8JBR - chain A; structure by X-ray diffraction, 2.50 A resolution.

# Chain A
Protein: McyA protein
From: Microcystis aeruginosa PCC 7806
UniProt: A8YJV7 (A8YJV7_MICA7); residues 1267-2306 here = UniProt positions 1267-2306
Chain sequence (1041 residues; row label = number of the first residue in the row):
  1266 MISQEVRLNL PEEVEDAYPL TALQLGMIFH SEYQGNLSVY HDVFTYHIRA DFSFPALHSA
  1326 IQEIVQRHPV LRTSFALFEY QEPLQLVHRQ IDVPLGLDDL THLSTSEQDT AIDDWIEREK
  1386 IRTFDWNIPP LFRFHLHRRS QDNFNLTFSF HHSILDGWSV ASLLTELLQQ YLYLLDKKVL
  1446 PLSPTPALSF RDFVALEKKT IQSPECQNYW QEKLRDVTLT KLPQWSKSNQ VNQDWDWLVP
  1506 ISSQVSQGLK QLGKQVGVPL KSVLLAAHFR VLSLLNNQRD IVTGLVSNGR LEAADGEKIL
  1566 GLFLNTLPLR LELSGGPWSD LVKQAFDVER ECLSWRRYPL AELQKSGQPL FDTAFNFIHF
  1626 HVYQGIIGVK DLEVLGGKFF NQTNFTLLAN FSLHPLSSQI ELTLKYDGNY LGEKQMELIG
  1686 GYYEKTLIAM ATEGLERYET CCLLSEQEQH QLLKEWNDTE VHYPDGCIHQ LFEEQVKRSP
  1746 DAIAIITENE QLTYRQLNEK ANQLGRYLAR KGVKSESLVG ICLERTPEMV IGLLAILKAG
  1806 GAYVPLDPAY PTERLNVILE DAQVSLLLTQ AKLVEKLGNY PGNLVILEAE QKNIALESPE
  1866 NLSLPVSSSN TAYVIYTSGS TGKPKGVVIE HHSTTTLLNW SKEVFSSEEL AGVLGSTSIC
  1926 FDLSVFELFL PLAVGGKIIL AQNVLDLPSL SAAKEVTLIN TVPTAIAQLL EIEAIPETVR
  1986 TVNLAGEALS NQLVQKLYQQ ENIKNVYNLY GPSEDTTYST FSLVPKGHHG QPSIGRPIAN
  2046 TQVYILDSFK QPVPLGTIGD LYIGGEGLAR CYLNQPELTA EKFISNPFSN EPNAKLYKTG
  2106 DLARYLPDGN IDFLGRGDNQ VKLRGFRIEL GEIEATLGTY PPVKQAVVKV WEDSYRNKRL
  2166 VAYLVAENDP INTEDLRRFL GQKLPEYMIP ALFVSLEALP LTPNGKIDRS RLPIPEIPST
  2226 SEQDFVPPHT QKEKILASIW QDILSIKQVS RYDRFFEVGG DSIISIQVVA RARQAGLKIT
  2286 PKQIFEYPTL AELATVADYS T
Unresolved in the structure: 1266-1268, 1627-1631, 2141-2150
Differences from the reference sequence: initiating methionine (1266)
Glycans and other covalent adducts: 4'-phosphopantetheine (PNS) linked to Ser2267
Residues lining bound ligands:
  - ATP (adenosine-5'-triphosphate): Leu1989, Ala1990, Gly1991, Glu1992, Ala1993, Leu1994, Asn2013, Leu2014, Tyr2015, Gln2036, Pro2037, Ile2039, Asp2106, Phe2118, Gly2120, Arg2121, Gly2136
  - 4'-phosphopantetheine (PNS): Ala1287, Leu1288, Gly1291, Met1292, Phe1294, His1295, Tyr1305, Val1551, Leu1569, Thr1571, Leu1605, Ala1606, Gln1609, Lys1610, Ser1611, Gly1612, Thr1648, Asn1649, Phe1650
From the paper describing this entry:
  - post-translational modification sites: Ser2267
  - binding site for 4'-phosphopantetheine: Leu1288, Tyr1305, Leu1605, Phe1650, Ser2267
  - conformationally variable residues (loop rearrangement): Lys2211
  - contacts within the chain: Asp1481-Arg2132, Gln1613-Arg2129
  - mutagenesis - D1481A, S1611C/R2129C, R2132A: decreased catalytic activity

# Summary
Chain A binds ATP. 4'-phosphopantetheine is covalently linked to Ser2267. From the paper: a binding site for
4'-phosphopantetheine at Leu1288, Tyr1305 and Leu1605 among others; D1481A, S1611C/R2129C and R2132A reduce
catalytic activity.
Chain A is McyA protein (Microcystis aeruginosa PCC 7806); the structure, Structure of McyA2-CAPCP, was
determined by X-ray diffraction (same publication as 8HLK).
